6JDB - chain A; structure by X-ray diffraction, 2.65 A resolution.

Chain A:
Molecule: N-acetylmannosamine kinase
Source organism: Haemophilus influenzae 86-028NP
Notes: EC 2.7.1.60
Reference sequence: Q4QP43 (NANK_HAEI8); residue numbers follow UniProt; this construct covers 1-20, 22-291
Sequence (290 residues; numbered 1 to 291; 1 number in that range is skipped by the numbering (no residue carries it; nothing is unmodelled there); the number before each row is that of its first residue):
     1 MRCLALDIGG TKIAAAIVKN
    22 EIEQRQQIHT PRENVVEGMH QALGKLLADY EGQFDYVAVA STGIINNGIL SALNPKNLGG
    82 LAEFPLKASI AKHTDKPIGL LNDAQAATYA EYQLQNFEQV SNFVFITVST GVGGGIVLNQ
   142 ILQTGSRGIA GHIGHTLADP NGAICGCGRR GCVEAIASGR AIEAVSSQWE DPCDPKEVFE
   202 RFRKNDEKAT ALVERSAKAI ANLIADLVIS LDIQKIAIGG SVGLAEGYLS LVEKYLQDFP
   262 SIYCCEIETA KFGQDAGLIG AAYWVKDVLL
UniProt features mapped onto this chain:
  - binding site (ATP): Ala5 to Lys12, Gly132 to Leu139
  - binding site (Zn(2+)): His156, Cys166, Cys168, Cys173
Metal / ion sites: Zn2+: His156, Cys166, Cys168, Cys173
Ligand contacts:
  - ADP (adenosine-5'-diphosphate): Gly9, Gly10, Thr11, Lys12, Ser130, Thr131, Gly180, Arg181, Pro196, Lys197, Phe200, Gly241, Ser242, Val243, Ala246, Gln275
  - ManNAc-6P (BMX; 2-acetamido-2-deoxy-6-O-phosphono-alpha-D-mannopyranose): Gly9, Gly10, Thr63, Gly64, Ile65, Ala73, Leu74, Asn75, Asn78, Leu79, Asn103, Asp104, Ala105, Thr128, Ser130, Thr131, Gly132, Val133, Gly134, His153, His156, Glu175
From the paper describing this entry:
  - binding site for ADP: Gly10, Thr11, Thr131
  - conformationally variable residues (loop rearrangement): Gly10
  - catalytic residues: Asp104, Thr131
  - mutagenesis - T131V: abolished catalytic activity
  - mutagenesis - T131V: unchanged binding to the substrates
  - Zn2+ coordination: His156, Cys166, Cys168, Cys173
  - binding site for ManNAc-6P: His156, Glu175

Overview:
Chain A binds ADP and ManNAc-6P. His156, Cys166, Cys168 and Cys173 coordinate Zn2+. From UniProt: 16
ATP-binding residues and 4 Zn2+-binding residues. From the paper: catalytic residues Asp104 and Thr131; T131V
abolishes catalytic activity.
Chain A is N-acetylmannosamine kinase (Haemophilus influenzae 86-028NP); the structure, Crystal structure of
N-acetyl mannosmaine kinase in complex with ManNAc-6P and ADP from Haemophilus influenzae, was determined by
X-ray diffraction together with 6JDA, 6JDC and 6JDO from the same study.
